PDB entry 2HRQ | X-ray diffraction, 2.70 A resolution | chains B and C of the 3 polymer chains in the assembly

Chain B:
Name: Liver carboxylesterase 1
Organism: Homo sapiens
Notes: EC 3.1.1.1
UniProt: Q9UK77 (EST1_HUMAN); residues 2021-2553 here correspond to UniProt positions 21-553 (UniProt number = residue number - 2000)
Chain sequence (532 residues; row label = number of the first residue in the row; note: 1 number in that range is skipped by the numbering (no residue carries it; nothing is unmodelled there)):
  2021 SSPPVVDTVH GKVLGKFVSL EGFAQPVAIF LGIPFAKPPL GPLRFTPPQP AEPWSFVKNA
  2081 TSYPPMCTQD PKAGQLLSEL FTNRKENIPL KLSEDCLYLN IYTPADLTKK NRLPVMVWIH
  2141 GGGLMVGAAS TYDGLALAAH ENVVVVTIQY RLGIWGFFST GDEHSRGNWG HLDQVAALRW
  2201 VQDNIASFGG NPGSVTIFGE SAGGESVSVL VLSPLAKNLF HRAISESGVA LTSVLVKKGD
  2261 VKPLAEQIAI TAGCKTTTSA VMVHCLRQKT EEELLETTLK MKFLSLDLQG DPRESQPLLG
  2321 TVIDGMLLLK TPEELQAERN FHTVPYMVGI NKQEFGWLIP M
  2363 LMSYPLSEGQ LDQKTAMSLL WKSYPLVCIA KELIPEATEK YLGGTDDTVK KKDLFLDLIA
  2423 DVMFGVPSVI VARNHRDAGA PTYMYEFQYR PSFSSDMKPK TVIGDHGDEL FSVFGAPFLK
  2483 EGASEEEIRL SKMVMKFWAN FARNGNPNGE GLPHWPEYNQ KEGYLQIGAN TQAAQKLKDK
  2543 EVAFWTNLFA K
Disordered / not traced: 2021
Disulfide bonds: C2087-C2116, C2274-C2285
Glycans and other covalent adducts: N-acetylglucosamine (NAG) linked to N2079; (1R)-1,2,2-trimethylpropyl (R)-methylphosphinate (GD7) linked to S2221
Ligand contacts:
  - GD7 ((1R)-1,2,2-trimethylpropyl (R)-methylphosphinate): G2141, G2142, G2143, E2220, A2222, V2254, L2255, L2304, L2318, I2359, M2364, M2425, F2426, H2468
  - N-acetyl-alpha-neuraminic acid (SIA): L2051, G2052, K2078, A2080, S2082, Y2083, P2084, P2085

Chain C:
Name: Liver carboxylesterase 1
Organism: Homo sapiens
Notes: EC 3.1.1.1
UniProt: Q9UK77 (EST1_HUMAN); residues 3021-3553 here correspond to UniProt positions 21-553 (UniProt number = residue number - 3000)
Chain sequence (532 residues; each row starts with the number of its first residue; note: 1 number in that range is skipped by the numbering (no residue carries it; nothing is unmodelled there)):
  3021 SSPPVVDTVH GKVLGKFVSL EGFAQPVAIF LGIPFAKPPL GPLRFTPPQP AEPWSFVKNA
  3081 TSYPPMCTQD PKAGQLLSEL FTNRKENIPL KLSEDCLYLN IYTPADLTKK NRLPVMVWIH
  3141 GGGLMVGAAS TYDGLALAAH ENVVVVTIQY RLGIWGFFST GDEHSRGNWG HLDQVAALRW
  3201 VQDNIASFGG NPGSVTIFGE SAGGESVSVL VLSPLAKNLF HRAISESGVA LTSVLVKKGD
  3261 VKPLAEQIAI TAGCKTTTSA VMVHCLRQKT EEELLETTLK MKFLSLDLQG DPRESQPLLG
  3321 TVIDGMLLLK TPEELQAERN FHTVPYMVGI NKQEFGWLIP M
  3363 LMSYPLSEGQ LDQKTAMSLL WKSYPLVCIA KELIPEATEK YLGGTDDTVK KKDLFLDLIA
  3423 DVMFGVPSVI VARNHRDAGA PTYMYEFQYR PSFSSDMKPK TVIGDHGDEL FSVFGAPFLK
  3483 EGASEEEIRL SKMVMKFWAN FARNGNPNGE GLPHWPEYNQ KEGYLQIGAN TQAAQKLKDK
  3543 EVAFWTNLFA K
Disordered / not traced: 3021
Disulfide bonds: C3087-C3116, C3274-C3285
Glycans and other covalent adducts: N-acetylglucosamine (NAG) linked to N3079; (1R)-1,2,2-trimethylpropyl (R)-methylphosphinate (GD7) linked to S3221
Ligand contacts:
  - GD7 ((1R)-1,2,2-trimethylpropyl (R)-methylphosphinate): G3141, G3142, G3143, E3220, A3222, V3254, L3255, L3304, L3318, I3359, M3364, M3425, F3426, H3468
  - N-acetyl-alpha-neuraminic acid (SIA), molecule 1: L3051, G3052, K3078, T3081, S3082, P3084, Y3118
  - N-acetyl-alpha-neuraminic acid (SIA), molecule 2: D3182, K3262, T3278

How chain B and chain C interact:
Residue-residue contacts (25):
  P2058(B) - H3184(C)
  P2058(B) - A3280(C)  hydrophobic
  L2060(B) - A3280(C)
  L2060(B) - H3284(C)
  G2061(B) - H3284(C)
  E2072(B) - E3183(C)
  P2073(B) - E3183(C)
  P2073(B) - R3186(C)  hydrogen bond (backbone-side chain)
  W2074(B) - E3183(C)
  W2074(B) - R3186(C)
  S2075(B) - R3186(C)  hydrogen bond
  S2075(B) - D3324(C)
  S2075(B) - G3325(C)
  F2076(B) - I3323(C)
  F2076(B) - D3324(C)
  F2076(B) - G3325(C)
  F2076(B) - L3329(C)
  K2078(B) - E3183(C)  salt bridge
  P2085(B) - T3277(C)
  P2085(B) - T3278(C)
  L2112(B) - T3277(C)
  S2113(B) - V3281(C)
  D2115(B) - T3278(C)  hydrogen bond
  D2115(B) - A3280(C)
  E2291(B) - K3275(C)
Also at the interface, not in a pair above, chain B (15 interface residues in all): K2111
Also at the interface, not in a pair above, chain C (14 interface residues in all): L3328

Summary:
15 residues of chain B and 14 residues of chain C are in contact; the contacts include 3 hydrogen bonds and 1
salt bridge. Polar pairs include K2078(B)-E3183(C), P2073(B)-R3186(C) and S2075(B)-R3186(C). One
N-acetyl-alpha-neuraminic acid molecule is bound between chain B and chain C.
Both chains are Liver carboxylesterase 1 (Homo sapiens). Entry 2HRQ (Crystal structure of Human Liver
Carboxylesterase 1 (hCE1) in covalent complex with the nerve agent Soman ...) was determined by X-ray
diffraction together with 2HRR from the same study.
